Entry 1T79 (X-ray diffraction, 1.80 A resolution); this record covers chains A and B.

[Chain A]
Name: Androgen receptor
Source organism: Pan troglodytes
Notes: fragment: ligand binding domain
UniProt: O97775 (ANDR_PANTR); residues 662-919 here correspond to UniProt positions 654-911 (UniProt number = residue number - 8)
Chain sequence (269 residues; each row starts with the number of its first residue):
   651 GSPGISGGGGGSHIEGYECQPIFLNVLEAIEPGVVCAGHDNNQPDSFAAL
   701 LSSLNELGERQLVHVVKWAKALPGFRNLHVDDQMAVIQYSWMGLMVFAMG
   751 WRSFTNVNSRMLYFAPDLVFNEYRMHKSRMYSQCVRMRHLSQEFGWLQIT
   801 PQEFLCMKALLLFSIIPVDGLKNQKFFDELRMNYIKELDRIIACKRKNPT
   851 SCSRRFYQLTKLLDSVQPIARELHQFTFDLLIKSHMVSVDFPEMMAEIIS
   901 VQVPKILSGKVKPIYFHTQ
Unresolved in the structure: 651-668, 919
Differences from the reference sequence: cloning artifact (651-661)
Small-molecule neighbours: 5-alpha-dihydrotestosterone (DHT): Leu701, Leu704, Asn705, Leu707, Gly708, Gln711, Trp741, Met742, Met745, Val746, Met749, Arg752, Phe764, Met780, Leu873, Phe876, Thr877, Leu880, Phe891, Met895
Swiss-Prot annotation at these positions:
  - binding site (17beta-hydroxy-5alpha-androstan-3-one): Asn705, Arg752, Thr877
  - site: Lys720 (Interaction with coactivator LXXL and FXXFY motifs), Glu897 (Interaction with coactivator FXXLF and FXXFY motifs)
  - modified residue: Tyr915 (Phosphotyrosine)
  - cross-link (Glycyl lysine isopeptide (Lys-Gly)): Lys845 (interchain with G-Cter in ubiquitin), Lys847 (interchain with G-Cter in ubiquitin)
Reported in the primary citation:
  - specificity-determining residues: Val730, Met734, Ile737 (by similarity / conservation)

[Chain B]
Name: FxxLW motif peptide
Chain sequence (20 residues; row label = number of the first residue in the row):
    98 SSKFAALWDPPKLSRSGSGK
Unresolved in the structure: 98, 107-117

[Chain A / chain B interface]
Contacting residue pairs - 18 pairs, chain A then chain B:
  Glu709(A) - Lys100(B)  salt bridge
  Leu712(A) - Phe101(B)  hydrophobic
  Val716(A) - Phe101(B)  hydrophobic
  Val716(A) - Leu104(B)  hydrophobic
  Val716(A) - Trp105(B)  hydrophobic
  Lys720(A) - Leu104(B)  hydrogen bond (side chain-backbone)
  Lys720(A) - Trp105(B)
  Val730(A) - Trp105(B)
  Gln733(A) - Trp105(B)  hydrogen bond
  Met734(A) - Phe101(B)
  Met734(A) - Trp105(B)  hydrophobic
  Ile737(A) - Phe101(B)  hydrophobic
  Ile737(A) - Trp105(B)  hydrophobic
  Gln738(A) - Phe101(B)
  Glu893(A) - Lys100(B)
  Met894(A) - Lys100(B)
  Met894(A) - Phe101(B)  hydrophobic
  Glu897(A) - Ser99(B)  hydrogen bond
Other interface residues (no listed pair), chain A (13 interface residues in all): Ile898
Other interface residues (no listed pair), chain B (6 interface residues in all): Ala102
Interface features reported in the paper:
  - interface residues, chain A: Lys720(A), Glu897(A)

[Overview]
13 residues of chain A and 6 residues of chain B are in contact; the contacts include 3 hydrogen bonds and 1
salt bridge. Among the polar pairs are Glu709(A)-Lys100(B), Lys720(A)-Leu104(B) and Gln733(A)-Trp105(B). Chain
A binds 5-alpha-dihydrotestosterone. From the paper: interface residues Lys720(A) and Glu897(A); specificity
determinants Val730(A), Met734(A) and Ile737(A).
Here chain A is Androgen receptor (Pan troglodytes) and chain B is FxxLW motif peptide. Entry 1T79 (Crystal
structure of the androgen receptor ligand binding domain in complex with a FxxLW motif) was determined by
X-ray diffraction, deposited together with 1T73, 1T74, 1T76, 1T7F, 1T7M and 1T7R.
